9MJ4 - chains B and Q of the 16 polymer chains in the assembly; structure by electron microscopy, 3.70 A resolution.

[Chain B]
Protein: V-type proton ATPase subunit d
Source organism: Saccharomyces cerevisiae
UniProtKB: P32366 (VA0D_YEAST); residues 1-345 here = UniProt positions 1-345
Sequence (345 residues; numbered 1 to 345; the number before each row is that of its first residue):
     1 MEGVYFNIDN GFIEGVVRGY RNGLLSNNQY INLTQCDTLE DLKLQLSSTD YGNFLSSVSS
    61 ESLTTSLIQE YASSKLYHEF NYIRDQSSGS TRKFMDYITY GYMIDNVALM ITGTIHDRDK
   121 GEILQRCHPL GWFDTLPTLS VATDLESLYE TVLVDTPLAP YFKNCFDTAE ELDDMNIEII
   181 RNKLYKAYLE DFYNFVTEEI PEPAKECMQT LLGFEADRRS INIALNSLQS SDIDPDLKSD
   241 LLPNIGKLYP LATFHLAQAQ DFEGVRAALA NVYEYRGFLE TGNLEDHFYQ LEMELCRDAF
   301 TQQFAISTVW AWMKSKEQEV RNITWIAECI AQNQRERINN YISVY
Swiss-Prot annotation at these positions:
  - modified residue: Met-1 (N-acetylmethionine)

[Chain Q]
Protein: Nanobody 2WVA149
Source organism: Lama glama
Notes: engineered mutation(s): N-terminal pelB sequence; antibody fragment or engineered binder
Sequence (142 residues; row label = number of the first residue in the row; X marks 1 residue of unknown identity (built as UNK)):
     1 QVQLQESGGG LVQAGGSLRL SCAVSGSIFS GNAMDWYRQA PGKQRELVAS LTSTGSTNYA
    61 DSVKGRFTIT RDNAKNTVYL QMNSLKPEDT AVYYCHALIY RSRLDLAPGN YWGQGTQVTV
   121 SSAAAYPYDV PDYGSHHHHH HX
Disordered / not traced: 121-142
Disulfides: Cys-22/Cys-95

[Interface between chain B and chain Q]
Pairs across the interface (30; chain B residue first):
  Asp-174(B) with Arg-103(Q), salt bridge
  Met-175(B) with Arg-103(Q), hydrogen bond
  Glu-178(B) with Arg-103(Q)
  Arg-181(B) with Leu-104(Q)
  Asn-182(B) with Asp-105(Q), hydrogen bond
  Asn-222(B) with Asp-105(Q), hydrogen bond (side chain-backbone); Leu-106(Q); Ala-107(Q)
  Leu-225(B) with Pro-108(Q), hydrophobic
  Asn-226(B) with Ser-102(Q); Asp-105(Q); Leu-106(Q); Pro-108(Q)
  Leu-228(B) with Tyr-100(Q)
  Gln-229(B) with Tyr-100(Q); Ser-102(Q)
  Asp-261(B) with Asn-58(Q), hydrogen bond
  Phe-262(B) with Asp-35(Q); Tyr-37(Q); His-96(Q)
  Glu-263(B) with Tyr-37(Q), hydrogen bond; Leu-47(Q)
  Arg-266(B) with Tyr-37(Q)
  Leu-279(B) with Trp-112(Q), hydrogen bond (backbone-side chain)
  Glu-280(B) with Arg-45(Q), salt bridge; Trp-112(Q)
  Leu-284(B) with Pro-108(Q)
  Phe-288(B) with Ala-107(Q), hydrophobic
  Arg-337(B) with Gln-1(Q), hydrogen bond; Gln-3(Q)
Also at the interface, not in a pair above, chain B (22 interface residues in all): Thr-281, Gly-282, Glu-285
Also at the interface, not in a pair above, chain Q (21 interface residues in all): Glu-46, Leu-98, Arg-101, Asn-110

[Summary]
22 residues of chain B face 21 of chain Q across their interface; the contacts include 7 hydrogen bonds and 2
salt bridges. Polar pairs include Asp-174(B)/Arg-103(Q), Glu-280(B)/Arg-45(Q) and Met-175(B)/Arg-103(Q).
Here chain B is V-type proton ATPase subunit d (Saccharomyces cerevisiae) and chain Q is Nanobody 2WVA149
(Lama glama). Entry 9MJ4 (Yeast V-ATPase Vo proton channel bound to nanobody 2WVA149) was determined by
electron microscopy, deposited together with 9E76 and 9E7L.
